Entry 3T6D (X-ray diffraction, 1.95 A resolution); this record covers chains H and M of the 4 polymer chains in the assembly.

[Chain H]
Protein: Photosynthetic reaction center H-subunit
Source organism: Blastochloris viridis
Reference sequence: B8Y5U3 (B8Y5U3_RHOVI); numbering as in UniProt (aligned over 1-258)
Amino-acid sequence (258 residues; numbered 1 to 258; the number before each row is that of its first residue):
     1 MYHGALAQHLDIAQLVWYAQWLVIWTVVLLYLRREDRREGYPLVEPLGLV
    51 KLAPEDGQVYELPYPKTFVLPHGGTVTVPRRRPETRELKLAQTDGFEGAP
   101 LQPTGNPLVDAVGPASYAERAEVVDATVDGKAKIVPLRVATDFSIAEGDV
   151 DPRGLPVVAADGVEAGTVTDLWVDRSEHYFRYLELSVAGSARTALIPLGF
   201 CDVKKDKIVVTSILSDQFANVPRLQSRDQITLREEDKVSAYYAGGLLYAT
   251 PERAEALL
Modified residues: M1 (n-formylmethionine; FME)
Small-molecule neighbours:
  - heptane-1,2,3-triol (HTO), molecule 1: A5, L6, A7
  - heptane-1,2,3-triol (HTO), molecule 2: T26, L30, Y31, R34, P63
  - heptane-1,2,3-triol (HTO), molecule 3: Q225, S226, R227, D228, Q229

[Chain M]
Protein: Photosynthetic reaction center M-subunit
Source organism: Blastochloris viridis
Reference sequence: B8Y5U7 (B8Y5U7_RHOVI); residues 1-323 here correspond to UniProt positions 2-324 (UniProt number = residue number + 1)
Amino-acid sequence (323 residues; numbered 1 to 323; the number before each row is that of its first residue):
     1 ADYQTIYTQIQARGPHITVSGEWGDNDRIGKPFYSYWLGKIGDAQIGPIY
    51 LGASGIAAFAFGATAILIIGFNMLAEVHFDPLQFFRQFFWLGLYPPKAQY
   101 GMGIPPLHDGGWWLMAGLFMTLSLGSWWIRVYSRARALGLGTHIAWNFAA
   151 AIFFVLCIGCIHPALVGSWSEGVPFGIWPHIDWLTAFSIRYGNFYYCPWH
   201 GFSIGFAYGCGLLFAAHGATILAVARFGGDREIEQITDRGTAVERAALFW
   251 RWTIGFNATIESVHRWGWFFSLMVMVSASVGILLTGTFVDNWYLWCVKHG
   301 AAPDYPAYLPATPDPASLPGAPK
Metal / ion sites: bacteriochlorophyll b Mg site 1 near H180 (its only coordinating residue here); bacteriochlorophyll b Mg site 2 near H200 (its only coordinating residue here); Fe2+: H217, E232, H264 (shared with 2 residues of chain L)
Small-molecule neighbours:
  - bacteriochlorophyll b (BCB), molecule 1: I46, M120, F154, V155, I158, V173, I177, W178, H180, I181, W183, L184
  - bacteriochlorophyll b (BCB), molecule 2: G62, A65, I66, I69, M120, L124, F148, A151, I152, F154, V155, I158, W183, L184, T185, F187, S188, F194, Y195, C197, W199, H200, S203, I204, A207, Y208, V274, M275, A278, G281, I282
  - bacteriochlorophyll b (BCB), molecule 3: L184, Y195, Y208
  - bacteriochlorophyll b (BCB), molecule 4: Y195, H200, G201, I204, G205, Y208, G209, L212, F270
  - bacteriopheophytin b (BPB), molecule 1: A58, F59, G62, A63, I66, L67, S123, L124, W127, V131, I144, N147, F148, A151, S271, V274, M275
  - bacteriopheophytin b (BPB), molecule 2: Y208, G211, L212, A215, A216, W250, T253, I254
  - (2S,3R)-heptane-1,2,3-triol (HTH): Y7, K40, I41
  - heptane-1,2,3-triol (HTO): P198, G201, F202
  - menaquinone-9 (MQ9): L212, L213, A216, H217, T220, V243, A246, A247, W250, I254, F256, N257, A258, T259, I260, V263, W266, F270
  - 15-cis-1,2-dihydroneurosporene (NS5): I66, L67, I69, G70, F71, M73, L74, F84, F88, I104, W113, L114, G117, L118, M120, T121, V155, L156, I158, G159, C160, W169, V173, P174, F175, G176, I177, H180
  - Ubiquinone-9 (UQ9), molecule 1: I49, F59, W127
  - Ubiquinone-9 (UQ9), molecule 2: F85, F88, F89

[Interface between chain H and chain M]
Pairs across the interface - 126 pairs, chain H then chain M:
  H3(H) - T287(M)
  H3(H) - F288(M)
  G4(H) - F288(M)
  D11(H) - W295(M)  hydrogen bond
  D11(H) - H299(M)  salt bridge
  I12(H) - F288(M)  hydrophobic
  A13(H) - W199(M)
  A13(H) - V289(M)  hydrophobic
  A13(H) - W295(M)  hydrophobic
  Q14(H) - W295(M)
  Q14(H) - H299(M)
  V16(H) - W199(M)
  V16(H) - V280(M)  hydrophobic
  W17(H) - P198(M)  hydrophobic
  W17(H) - W199(M)
  W17(H) - F202(M)  hydrophobic
  Q20(H) - W199(M)  hydrogen bond
  Q20(H) - F202(M)
  Q20(H) - M273(M)
  Q20(H) - S277(M)  hydrogen bond
  W21(H) - F202(M)
  I24(H) - F202(M)  hydrophobic
  I24(H) - F206(M)  hydrophobic
  V27(H) - F269(M)  hydrophobic
  V28(H) - W266(M)  hydrophobic
  Y31(H) - R265(M)  hydrogen bond
  L32(H) - R265(M)
  L32(H) - W266(M)
  L32(H) - F269(M)  hydrophobic
  R33(H) - F256(M)
  R33(H) - N257(M)  hydrogen bond (side chain-backbone)
  R33(H) - W266(M)
  E35(H) - T259(M)
  E35(H) - S262(M)
  E35(H) - R265(M)  salt bridge
  D36(H) - N257(M)
  D36(H) - A258(M)
  D36(H) - T259(M)
  D36(H) - S262(M)  hydrogen bond
  D36(H) - W266(M)  hydrogen bond
  E39(H) - I236(M)
  E39(H) - R239(M)  salt bridge
  E39(H) - T259(M)
  G40(H) - R239(M)
  Y41(H) - R251(M)  hydrogen bond
  L43(H) - R251(M)
  K66(H) - E261(M)  salt bridge
  K66(H) - R265(M)
  F68(H) - I236(M)  hydrophobic
  F68(H) - E261(M)
  V76(H) - T237(M)
  R82(H) - R239(M)
  E84(H) - R239(M)  salt bridge
  P114(H) - R245(M)  hydrogen bond (backbone-side chain)
  S116(H) - T241(M)  hydrogen bond (backbone-side chain)
  S116(H) - R245(M)  hydrogen bond (backbone-side chain)
  A118(H) - R239(M)
  A118(H) - G240(M)
  A118(H) - T241(M)
  A118(H) - E244(M)
  R120(H) - E234(M)  hydrogen bond (side chain-backbone)
  R120(H) - Q235(M)
  R120(H) - D238(M)  salt bridge
  R120(H) - R239(M)
  R120(H) - G240(M)
  A121(H) - D238(M)  hydrogen bond (backbone-side chain)
  D125(H) - R231(M)  salt bridge
  D125(H) - E234(M)
  K133(H) - E234(M)  salt bridge
  I134(H) - R231(M)
  D142(H) - G14(M)
  D142(H) - P15(M)
  F143(H) - R13(M)
  F143(H) - G14(M)
  F143(H) - P15(M)
  S144(H) - A12(M)
  S144(H) - R13(M)  hydrogen bond (backbone-backbone)
  I145(H) - I10(M)  hydrophobic
  I145(H) - Q11(M)
  A146(H) - Q11(M)  hydrogen bond (backbone-backbone)
  A146(H) - R13(M)
  E147(H) - Y36(M)
  G148(H) - Y36(M)  hydrogen bond (backbone-side chain)
  D149(H) - Q9(M)
  D149(H) - I10(M)
  D149(H) - Q11(M)  hydrogen bond (side chain-backbone)
  D149(H) - Y36(M)  hydrogen bond
  D149(H) - K40(M)  salt bridge
  V150(H) - I10(M)
  P152(H) - I10(M)  hydrophobic
  V173(H) - A12(M)  hydrophobic
  R175(H) - I17(M)
  S176(H) - I17(M)
  H178(H) - A12(M)
  H178(H) - G14(M)
  H178(H) - P15(M)  hydrogen bond (side chain-backbone)
  H178(H) - I17(M)
  Y179(H) - Q4(M)  hydrogen bond
  Y179(H) - T8(M)
  Y179(H) - A12(M)
  F180(H) - I10(M)
  F180(H) - Q11(M)
  F180(H) - A12(M)  hydrophobic
  R181(H) - D230(M)  salt bridge
  R181(H) - R231(M)
  L198(H) - Q4(M)
  L198(H) - Q9(M)
  G199(H) - D2(M)
  G199(H) - Q4(M)
  G199(H) - R226(M)  hydrogen bond (backbone-side chain)
  F200(H) - R226(M)
  C201(H) - Q9(M)  hydrogen bond (backbone-side chain)
  D202(H) - Y3(M)
  D202(H) - Q9(M)
  V203(H) - Q9(M)  hydrogen bond (backbone-side chain)
  L232(H) - R231(M)
  L232(H) - D238(M)
  E235(H) - R231(M)  salt bridge
  D236(H) - G240(M)
  D236(H) - T241(M)  hydrogen bond (side chain-backbone)
  S239(H) - R226(M)  hydrogen bond (side chain-backbone)
  S239(H) - F227(M)
  A240(H) - R245(M)
  A243(H) - F227(M)  hydrophobic
  A243(H) - R245(M)
  L246(H) - R226(M)
Also at the interface, not in a pair above, chain H (74 interface residues in all): R37, R38, L70, A115, Y117, E119, L171, Y182, P197
Also at the interface, not in a pair above, chain M (52 interface residues in all): L284, W292

[Summary]
The interface between chain H and chain M involves 74 residues on one side and 52 on the other; the contacts
include 25 hydrogen bonds and 11 salt bridges. Polar pairs include D11(H)-H299(M), E35(H)-R265(M) and
E39(H)-R239(M). Chain H binds 3 copies of heptane-1,2,3-triol.
Chain H is Photosynthetic reaction center H-subunit and chain M is Photosynthetic reaction center M-subunit,
both from Blastochloris viridis; the structure, Crystal Structure of the Reaction Centre from Blastochloris
viridis strain DSM 133 (ATCC 19567) substrain-08, was determined by X-ray diffraction (same publication as
3T6E).
